6IRQ - chains A and C of the 6 polymer chains in the assembly; structure by X-ray diffraction, 1.91 A resolution.

[Chain A (and C)]
Protein: Single-stranded DNA-binding protein
Organism: Pseudomonas aeruginosa PAO1
Notes: chain C of this document is another copy of the same molecule, construct and numbering; everything in this record applies to it too
UniProtKB: P40947 (SSB_PSEAE); residues 1-115 here = UniProt positions 1-115
Sequence (121 residues; row label = number of the first residue in the row):
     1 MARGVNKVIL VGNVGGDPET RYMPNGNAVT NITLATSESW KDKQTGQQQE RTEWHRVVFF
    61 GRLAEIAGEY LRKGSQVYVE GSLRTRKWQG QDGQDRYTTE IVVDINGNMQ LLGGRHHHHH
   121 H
Unresolved in the structure: 1-2, 41-48, 114-121 (chain C: 1-2, 41-45, 92-93, 114-121)
Sequence notes: expression tag (116-121)
Reported in the primary citation:
  - binding site for the 25-nt DNA strand: Arg3, Lys7, Asn13, Thr33, Thr52, Trp54, Arg56, Arg62, Tyr70, Lys73, Met109, Leu111
  - binding site for the 25-nt DNA strand: Lys7, Asn13, Thr33, Thr52, Trp54, Arg56, Arg62, Lys73, Arg86, Trp88, Thr98, Asn106, Met109, Leu111

[Interface between chain A and chain C]
Contacting residue pairs (12; chain A residue first):
  Arg3(A) - Gln110(C)
  Arg3(A) - Leu111(C)
  Gly4(A) - Gln110(C)
  Val5(A) - Tyr78(C)  hydrophobic
  Val5(A) - Gln110(C)
  Lys7(A) - Glu80(C)  salt bridge
  Tyr78(A) - Val5(C)
  Glu80(A) - Lys7(C)  salt bridge
  Gln110(A) - Arg3(C)  hydrogen bond
  Gln110(A) - Gly4(C)  hydrogen bond (side chain-backbone)
  Gln110(A) - Val5(C)
  Leu111(A) - Arg3(C)
Also at the interface, not in a pair above, chain A (10 interface residues in all): Ile9, Asn108
Also at the interface, not in a pair above, chain C (10 interface residues in all): Ile9, Asn108

[In short]
The chain A/chain C interface involves 10 residues from each chain; the contacts include 2 hydrogen bonds and
2 salt bridges. Polar pairs include Lys7(A)-Glu80(C), Gln110(A)-Arg3(C) and Gln110(A)-Gly4(C). The paper
reports a binding site for the 25-nt DNA strand at Arg3(A), Lys7(A) and Asn13(A) among others.
Both chains are Single-stranded DNA-binding protein (Pseudomonas aeruginosa PAO1). Entry 6IRQ (Complexed
crystal structure of PaSSB with ssDNA dT25 at 1.91 angstrom resolution) was determined by X-ray diffraction.
